PDB entry 9GBK | electron microscopy, 2.39 A resolution | chains A and G of the 29 polymer chains in the assembly

== Chain A ==
Name: Proteasome subunit alpha type-1
Organism: Saccharomyces cerevisiae
UniProtKB: P21243 (PSA1_YEAST); residues 1-252 here = UniProt positions 1-252
Amino-acid sequence (252 residues; row label = number of the first residue in the row):
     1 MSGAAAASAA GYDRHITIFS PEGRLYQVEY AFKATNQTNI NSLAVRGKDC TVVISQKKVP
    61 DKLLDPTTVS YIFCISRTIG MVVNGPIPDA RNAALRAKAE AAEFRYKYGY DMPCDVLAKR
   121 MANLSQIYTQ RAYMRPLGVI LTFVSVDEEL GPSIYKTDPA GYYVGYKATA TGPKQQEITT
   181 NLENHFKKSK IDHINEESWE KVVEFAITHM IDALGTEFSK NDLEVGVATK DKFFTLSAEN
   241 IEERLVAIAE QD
Not modelled in the structure: 1-11, 252

== Chain G ==
Name: Probable proteasome subunit alpha type-7
Organism: Saccharomyces cerevisiae
UniProtKB: P21242 (PSA7_YEAST); numbering as in UniProt (aligned over 1-288)
Amino-acid sequence (288 residues; each row starts with the number of its first residue):
     1 MTSIGTGYDL SNSVFSPDGR NFQVEYAVKA VENGTTSIGI KCNDGVVFAV EKLITSKLLV
    61 PQKNVKIQVV DRHIGCVYSG LIPDGRHLVN RGREEAASFK KLYKTPIPIP AFADRLGQYV
   121 QAHTLYNSVR PFGVSTIFGG VDKNGAHLYM LEPSGSYWGY KGAATGKGRQ SAKAELEKLV
   181 DHHPEGLSAR EAVKQAAKII YLAHEDNKEK DFELEISWCS LSETNGLHKF VKGDLLQEAI
   241 DFAQKEINGD DDEDEDDSDN VMSSDDENAP VATNANATTD QEGDIHLE
Not modelled in the structure: 1-6, 57, 77-80, 136-150, 209-211, 247-288
UniProt features mapped onto this chain:
  - modified residue: T2 (N-acetylthreonine)

== Interface between chain A and chain G ==
Residue-residue contacts (55):
  R14(A) - Y8(G)
  H15(A) - G7(G)  hydrogen bond (side chain-backbone)
  H15(A) - Y8(G)
  Q27(A) - F15(G)  hydrogen bond (side chain-backbone)
  Y30(A) - Y8(G)
  Y30(A) - F15(G)
  Y30(A) - S16(G)
  Y30(A) - P17(G)  hydrophobic
  Y30(A) - G19(G)
  K33(A) - P17(G)
  K33(A) - D18(G)
  A34(A) - F15(G)  hydrophobic
  A34(A) - G19(G)
  Q37(A) - G19(G)  hydrogen bond (side chain-backbone)
  D61(A) - E177(G)
  K62(A) - K161(G)
  K62(A) - E177(G)  salt bridge
  K62(A) - D181(G)  salt bridge
  L63(A) - Y160(G)
  L63(A) - K161(G)  hydrogen bond (backbone-backbone)
  L63(A) - G162(G)
  L63(A) - K173(G)
  L63(A) - L176(G)  hydrophobic
  L63(A) - E177(G)
  L63(A) - V180(G)  hydrophobic
  L64(A) - W158(G)  hydrophobic
  L64(A) - G159(G)
  L64(A) - Y160(G)
  L64(A) - K161(G)  hydrogen bond (backbone-side chain)
  D65(A) - G159(G)  hydrogen bond (backbone-backbone)
  P66(A) - K161(G)
  T68(A) - W158(G)
  T68(A) - G159(G)  hydrogen bond (side chain-backbone)
  V69(A) - W158(G)
  Y71(A) - W158(G)
  I87(A) - S156(G)
  P88(A) - Q121(G)
  P88(A) - S154(G)
  P88(A) - S156(G)
  D89(A) - Q121(G)  hydrogen bond
  R91(A) - Q118(G)  hydrogen bond (backbone-side chain)
  R91(A) - Y157(G)  hydrogen bond (side chain-backbone)
  R91(A) - W158(G)
  N92(A) - Q118(G)
  N92(A) - Q121(G)
  L95(A) - Q118(G)
  Y133(A) - Y126(G)
  R135(A) - S13(G)
  R135(A) - F15(G)
  R135(A) - Q121(G)
  R135(A) - T124(G)  hydrogen bond (side chain-backbone)
  R135(A) - L125(G)
  P136(A) - F15(G)
  L137(A) - Q121(G)
  L137(A) - L125(G)  hydrophobic
Other interface residues (no listed pair), chain A (28 interface residues in all): S70, M134
Other interface residues (no listed pair), chain G (30 interface residues in all): V14, R20, D114, G155

== Overview ==
28 residues of chain A face 30 of chain G across their interface, with 11 hydrogen bonds and 2 salt bridges.
Polar contacts include K62(A)-E177(G), K62(A)-D181(G) and H15(A)-G7(G).
Here chain A is Proteasome subunit alpha type-1 and chain G is Probable proteasome subunit alpha type-7, both
from Saccharomyces cerevisiae. Entry 9GBK (Blm10-20S proteasome complex from pre1-1) was determined by
electron microscopy, deposited together with 8RVL, 8RVO, 8RVP and 8RVQ.
